9F02 - chains I and J of the 12 polymer chains in the assembly; structure by electron microscopy, 3.02 A resolution.

[Chain I]
Molecule: ELC07 heavy chain
From: Homo sapiens
Amino-acid sequence (268 residues; row label = number of the first residue in the row; a row labelled like 82A-82C holds insertion residues (82A, then the next letters in order); numbers below 1 keep their minus sign (Met-19 is residue -19)):
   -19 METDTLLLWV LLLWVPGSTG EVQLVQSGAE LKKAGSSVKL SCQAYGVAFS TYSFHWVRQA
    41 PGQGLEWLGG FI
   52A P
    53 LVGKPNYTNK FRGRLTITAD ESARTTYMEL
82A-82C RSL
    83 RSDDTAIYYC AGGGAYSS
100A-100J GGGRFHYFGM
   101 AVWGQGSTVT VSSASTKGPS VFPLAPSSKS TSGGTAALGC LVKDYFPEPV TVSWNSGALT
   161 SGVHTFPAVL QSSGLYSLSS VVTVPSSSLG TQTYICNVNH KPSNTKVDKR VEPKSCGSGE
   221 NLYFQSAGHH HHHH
Not modelled in the structure: -19 to 0, 217-234
Disulfides: Cys22-Cys92, Cys140-Cys196

[Chain J]
Molecule: ELC07 light chain
From: Homo sapiens
Amino-acid sequence (235 residues; row label = number of the first residue in the row; numbers below 1 keep their minus sign (Met-20 is residue -20)):
   -20 MTQTPASLLF LLLLWLPGAK CDIQLTQSPS TLSAPVGAGV TITCQASQSI SNGLAWYQQK
    40 PGRAPKMLIT EGSSLKSGVP DRFRGSGSGT HFILTISDLQ PDDSATYFCQ QYNTFPWTFG
   100 RGTKVEIKRT VAAPSVFIFP PSDEQLKSGT ASVVCLLNNF YPREAKVQWK VDNALQSGNS
   160 QESVTEQDSK DSTYSLSSTL TLSKADYEKH KVYACEVTHQ GLSSPVTKSF NRGEC
Not modelled in the structure: -20 to 1
Disulfides: Cys23-Cys88, Cys134-Cys194

[Chain I / chain J interface]
Cross-chain cystine bridges: Cys216(I)-Cys214(J)
Pairs across the interface (57):
  His35(I) with Trp96(J)
  Gln39(I) with Gln38(J), hydrogen bond
  Leu45(I) with Phe98(J), hydrophobic
  Trp47(I) with Phe94(J), hydrophobic; Pro95(J), hydrophobic; Trp96(J); Phe98(J), hydrophobic
  Asn58(I) with Phe94(J)
  Tyr91(I) with Ala43(J), hydrophobic
  Tyr100G(I) with Tyr91(J); Phe94(J), hydrophobic; Trp96(J), hydrophobic
  Phe100H(I) with Met46(J); Thr49(J), hydrogen bond (backbone-side chain); Glu50(J); Tyr91(J)
  Gly100I(I) with Tyr36(J); Tyr91(J)
  Met100J(I) with Tyr36(J), hydrogen bond (backbone-side chain); Met46(J); Gln89(J); Phe98(J), hydrophobic
  Ala101(I) with Lys55(J)
  Trp103(I) with Tyr36(J); Pro44(J)
  Gly104(I) with Ala43(J)
  Val121(I) with Glu123(J)
  Phe122(I) with Ser121(J); Glu123(J); Gln124(J)
  Pro123(I) with Ser121(J); Glu123(J)
  Leu124(I) with Phe118(J); Val133(J), hydrophobic
  Ala125(I) with Phe118(J)
  Lys129(I) with Ile117(J)
  Ser130(I) with Phe116(J); Phe118(J)
  Ser132(I) with Phe116(J)
  Ala137(I) with Phe118(J)
  Leu141(I) with Gln124(J)
  His164(I) with Ser174(J)
  Thr165(I) with Thr164(J)
  Phe166(I) with Ser162(J); Thr164(J); Ser174(J); Leu175(J); Ser176(J)
  Pro167(I) with Ser162(J), hydrogen bond (backbone-side chain); Val163(J)
  Val169(I) with Gln160(J)
  Leu170(I) with Gln160(J), hydrogen bond (backbone-side chain)
  Gln171(I) with Gln160(J)
  Val181(I) with Leu135(J), hydrophobic
  Thr183(I) with Asn137(J)
  Lys209(I) with Glu123(J), salt bridge
  Cys216(I) with Cys214(J), disulfide
Other interface residues (no listed pair), chain I (41 interface residues in all): Val37, Thr60, Pro126, Ser128, Thr131, Thr135, Leu138
Other interface residues (no listed pair), chain J (33 interface residues in all): Arg42, Phe87

[In short]
Chain I and chain J form an interface of 41 and 33 residues respectively, with 1 disulfide bond, 5 hydrogen
bonds and 1 salt bridge. Polar pairs include Lys209(I)-Glu123(J), Gln39(I)-Gln38(J) and Met100J(I)-Tyr36(J).
Here chain I is ELC07 heavy chain and chain J is ELC07 light chain, both from Homo sapiens. Entry 9F02 (HIV-1
envelope glycoprotein (BG505 gp140 SOSIP.664) trimer in complex with three copies of ELC07 broadly
neutralizing ...) was determined by electron microscopy.
